Entry 6KE9 (X-ray diffraction, 2.22 A resolution); this record covers chains G and I of the 10 polymer chains in the assembly.

== Chain G ==
Molecule: Histone H2A type 1-B/E
From: Homo sapiens
UniProtKB: P04908 (H2A1B_HUMAN); residues 14-118 here correspond to UniProt positions 15-119 (UniProt number = residue number + 1)
Chain sequence (105 residues; row label = number of the first residue in the row):
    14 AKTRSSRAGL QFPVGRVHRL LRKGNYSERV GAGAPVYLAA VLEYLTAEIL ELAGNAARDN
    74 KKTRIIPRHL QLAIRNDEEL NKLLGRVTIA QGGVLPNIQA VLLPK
Curated features (UniProtKB/Swiss-Prot):
  - modified residue: Lys36 (N6-(2-hydroxyisobutyryl)lysine), Lys74 (N6-(2-hydroxyisobutyryl)lysine), Lys75 (N6-(2-hydroxyisobutyryl)lysine), Lys95 (N6-(2-hydroxyisobutyryl)lysine), Gln104 (N5-methylglutamine), Lys118 (N6-(2-hydroxyisobutyryl)lysine)
  - cross-link: Lys15 (Glycyl lysine isopeptide (Lys-Gly) (interchain with G-Cter in ubiquitin))

== Chain I ==
Molecule: Human telomeric DNA
From: Homo sapiens
Sequence (145 nucleotides; numbered -72 to 72; the number before each row is that of its first residue; numbers below 1 keep their minus sign (DA-72 is residue -72)):
   -72 ATCTTAGGGT TAGGGTTAGG GTTAGGGTTA GGGTTAGGGT TAGGGTTAGG GTTAGGGTTA
   -12 GGGTTAGGGT TAGGGTTAGG GTTAGGGTTA GGGTTAGGGT TAGGGTTAGG GTTAGGGTTA
    48 GGGTTAGGGT TAGGGTTAGG GTGAT
Ion coordination: Mn2+ site 1 near DG7 (its only coordinating residue here); Mn2+ site 2 near DG38 (its only coordinating residue here); Mn2+ site 3 near DG50 (its only coordinating residue here)

== Interface between chain G and chain I ==
Contacting residue pairs (16):
  Thr16(G) - DA47(I)  sugar contact
  Arg29(G) - DG49(I)  salt bridge to the phosphate
  Arg35(G) - DT39(I)  phosphate contact
  Arg42(G) - DG37(I)  base contact
  Arg42(G) - DG38(I)  hydrogen bond to the base
  Arg42(G) - DT39(I)  hydrogen bond to the sugar
  Val43(G) - DG38(I)  sugar contact
  Val43(G) - DT39(I)  hydrogen bond to the phosphate
  Gly44(G) - DG38(I)  phosphate contact
  Ala45(G) - DG38(I)  hydrogen bond to the phosphate
  Lys75(G) - DT58(I)  phosphate contact
  Lys75(G) - DA59(I)  salt bridge to the phosphate
  Thr76(G) - DT57(I)  sugar contact
  Thr76(G) - DT58(I)  hydrogen bond to the phosphate
  Arg77(G) - DT57(I)  hydrogen bond to the sugar
  Arg77(G) - DT58(I)  hydrogen bond to the phosphate
Interface residues without a listed pair, chain G (12 interface residues in all): His31, Glu41
Interface residues without a listed pair, chain I (9 interface residues in all): DG48

== Overview ==
12 residues of chain G face 9 of chain I across their interface; the contacts include 7 hydrogen bonds and 2
salt bridges. Polar contacts include Arg42(G)-DG38(I), Arg42(G)-DT39(I) and Arg77(G)-DT57(I).
Chain G is Histone H2A type 1-B/E and chain I is Human telomeric DNA, both from Homo sapiens; the structure,
The Human Telomeric Nucleosome Displays Distinct Structural and Dynamic Properties, was determined by X-ray
diffraction together with 6L9H and 6LE9 from the same study.
